7D98 - chains P and Q of the 6 polymer chains in the assembly; structure by X-ray diffraction, 3.60 A resolution.

[Chain P (and Q)]
Name: LysR-type regulatory protein
From: Cupriavidus necator
Notes: chain Q of this document is another copy of the same molecule, construct and numbering; everything in this record applies to it too
Reference sequence: Q9WXC7 (Q9WXC7_CUPNE); residues 1-294 here = UniProt positions 1-294
Amino-acid sequence (294 residues; row label = number of the first residue in the row):
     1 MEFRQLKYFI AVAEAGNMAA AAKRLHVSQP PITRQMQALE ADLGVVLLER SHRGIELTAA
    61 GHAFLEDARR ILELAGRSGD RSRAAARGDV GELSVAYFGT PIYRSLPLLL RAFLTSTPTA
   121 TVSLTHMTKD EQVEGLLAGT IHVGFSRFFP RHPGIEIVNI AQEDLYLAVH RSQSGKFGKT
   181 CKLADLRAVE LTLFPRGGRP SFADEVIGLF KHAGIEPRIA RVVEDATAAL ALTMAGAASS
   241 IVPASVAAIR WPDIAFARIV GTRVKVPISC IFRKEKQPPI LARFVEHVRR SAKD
Disordered / not traced: 51-54, 293-294 (chain Q: 196-200, 294)

[Interface between chain P and chain Q]
Residue-residue contacts (40; chain P residue first):
  Met-1(P) / Phe-3(Q)
  Met-1(P) / Ala-75(Q)
  Met-1(P) / Gly-76(Q)
  Glu-2(P) / Glu-2(Q)
  Glu-2(P) / Phe-3(Q)
  Phe-3(P) / Met-1(Q)
  Phe-3(P) / Glu-2(Q)
  Phe-3(P) / Phe-3(Q)  hydrophobic
  Asp-42(P) / Arg-83(Q)
  Leu-43(P) / Arg-83(Q)  hydrogen bond (backbone-side chain)
  Val-45(P) / Ser-82(Q)
  Val-45(P) / Ala-86(Q)  hydrophobic
  Leu-47(P) / Ser-82(Q)
  Ala-59(P) / Ala-85(Q)
  Ala-59(P) / Pro-279(Q)
  Ala-60(P) / Ser-82(Q)
  Ala-60(P) / Ala-85(Q)  hydrophobic
  Ala-60(P) / Ala-86(Q)  hydrophobic
  Ala-63(P) / Arg-81(Q)
  Ala-63(P) / Ala-85(Q)  hydrophobic
  Phe-64(P) / Ser-82(Q)
  Glu-66(P) / Arg-81(Q)  salt bridge
  Asp-67(P) / Ser-78(Q)
  Asp-67(P) / Arg-81(Q)  salt bridge
  Ile-71(P) / Ile-71(Q)  hydrophobic
  Ile-71(P) / Leu-74(Q)  hydrophobic
  Ile-71(P) / Ala-75(Q)
  Leu-74(P) / Arg-70(Q)
  Leu-74(P) / Ile-71(Q)  hydrophobic
  Ala-75(P) / Met-1(Q)  hydrophobic
  Ala-75(P) / Ile-71(Q)  hydrophobic
  Ser-78(P) / Phe-64(Q)
  Ser-78(P) / Asp-67(Q)
  Gly-79(P) / Leu-43(Q)
  Arg-81(P) / Asp-67(Q)
  Ser-82(P) / Val-45(Q)
  Ser-82(P) / Ala-60(Q)
  Ser-82(P) / Phe-64(Q)
  Ala-85(P) / Ala-59(Q)
  Ala-85(P) / Ala-63(Q)  hydrophobic
Interface residues without a listed pair, chain P (26 interface residues in all): Arg-4, Leu-6, Arg-70, Arg-83, Ala-86
Interface residues without a listed pair, chain Q (23 interface residues in all): Gly-79

[In short]
The interface between chain P and chain Q involves 26 residues on one side and 23 on the other, with 1
hydrogen bond and 2 salt bridges. Among the polar pairs are Glu-66(P)/Arg-81(Q), Asp-67(P)/Arg-81(Q) and
Leu-43(P)/Arg-83(Q).
Chain P and chain Q are both LysR-type regulatory protein (Cupriavidus necator); the structure, Crystal
structure of full-length CbnR complexed with the target DNA complex, was determined by X-ray diffraction.
